PDB entry 9C29 | electron microscopy, 8.00 A resolution (low resolution: residue-level contacts below are approximate; hydrogen-bond / salt-bridge calls are withheld) | chains A and Q of the 20 polymer chains in the assembly

== Chain A ==
Protein: Integrase
Organism: HIV-1 06TG.HT008
Notes: EC 2.7.7.-, 3.1.-.-
Reference sequence: P12497 (POL_HV1N5); residues 1-288 here correspond to UniProt positions 1148-1435 (UniProt number = residue number + 1147)
Chain sequence (288 residues; row label = number of the first residue in the row):
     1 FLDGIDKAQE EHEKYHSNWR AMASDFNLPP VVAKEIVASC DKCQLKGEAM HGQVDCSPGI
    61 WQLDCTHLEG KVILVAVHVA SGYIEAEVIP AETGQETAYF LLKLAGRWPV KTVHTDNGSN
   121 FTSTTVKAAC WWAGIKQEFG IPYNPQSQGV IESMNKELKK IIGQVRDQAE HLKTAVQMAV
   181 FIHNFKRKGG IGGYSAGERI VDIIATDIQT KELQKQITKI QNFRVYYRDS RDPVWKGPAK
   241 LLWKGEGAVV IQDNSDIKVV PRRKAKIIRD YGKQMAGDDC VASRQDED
Not modelled in the structure: 229-235, 269-288
Ion coordination: Mg2+: Cys-65 (shared with 1 residue of chain R)
Swiss-Prot annotation at these positions:
  - zinc finger: Asp-3 to Gln-44 (Integrase-type)
  - DNA-binding region: Phe-223 to Asp-270 (Integrase-type)
  - binding site (Zn(2+)): His-12, His-16, Cys-40, Cys-43
  - binding site (Mg(2+)): Asp-64, Asp-116, Glu-152
From the paper describing this entry:
  - catalytic residues: Asp-64, Asp-116, Glu-152 (citing earlier work)
  - mutagenesis - E35K, K240E: decreased catalytic activity
  - mutagenesis - E35K, K215E, K219E, K240E, K244E, R262E: decreased binding to RNA
  - mutagenesis - H12N, K240E (4-fold): decreased stability
  - mutagenesis - E11K/K186E: unchanged binding to RNA

== Chain Q ==
Molecule: 19-nt DNA strand
Sequence (19 nucleotides; row label = number of the first residue in the row):
    15 ACTGCTAGAG ATTTTCCCG

== How chain A and chain Q interact ==
Contacting residue pairs (18; chain A residue first):
  His-51(A) / DG18(Q)
  Gly-52(A) / DT17(Q)
  Gly-52(A) / DG18(Q)
  Gln-53(A) / DT17(Q)
  Gln-53(A) / DC19(Q)
  Val-54(A) / DG18(Q)
  Val-54(A) / DC19(Q)
  Gly-140(A) / DT17(Q)
  Ile-141(A) / DT17(Q)
  Gln-146(A) / DG18(Q)
  Ser-147(A) / DT17(Q)
  Gly-149(A) / DG18(Q)
  Gly-149(A) / DC19(Q)
  Val-150(A) / DC19(Q)
  Glu-152(A) / DG18(Q)
  Ser-153(A) / DG18(Q)
  Ser-153(A) / DC19(Q)
  Ser-153(A) / DT20(Q)
Also at the interface, not in a pair above, chain A (15 interface residues in all): Asp-55, Val-79, Phe-139

== In short ==
15 residues of chain A face 4 of chain Q across their interface. From the paper: catalytic residues Asp-64(A),
Asp-116(A) and Glu-152(A); E35K, K215E and K219E of chain A, among others, reduce binding to RNA; 8
substitutions were tested in all.
Here chain A is Integrase (HIV-1 06TG.HT008) and chain Q is a 19-nt DNA strand. Entry 9C29 (Hexadecamer of
NL4-3 WT HIV-1 intasome) was determined by electron microscopy, deposited together with 9BW9.
